1UBC - chain A; structure by X-ray diffraction, 3.80 A resolution.

# Chain A
Molecule: RecA
Source organism: Mycobacterium smegmatis
UniProtKB: Q59560 (RECA_MYCSM); residues 1-349 here = UniProt positions 1-349
Sequence (349 residues; numbered 1 to 349; the number before each row is that of its first residue):
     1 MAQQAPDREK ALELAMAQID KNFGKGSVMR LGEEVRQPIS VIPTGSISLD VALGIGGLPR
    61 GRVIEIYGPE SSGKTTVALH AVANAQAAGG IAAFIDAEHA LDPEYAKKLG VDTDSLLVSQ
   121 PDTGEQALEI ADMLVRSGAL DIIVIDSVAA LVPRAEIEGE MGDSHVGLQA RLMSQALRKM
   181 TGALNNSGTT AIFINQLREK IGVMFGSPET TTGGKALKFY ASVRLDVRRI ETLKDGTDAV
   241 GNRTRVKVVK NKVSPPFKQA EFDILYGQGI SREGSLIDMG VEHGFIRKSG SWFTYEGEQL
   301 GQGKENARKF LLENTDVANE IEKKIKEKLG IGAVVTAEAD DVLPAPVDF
Disordered / not traced: 1-4, 159-166, 197-211, 331-349
Curated features (UniProtKB/Swiss-Prot):
  - binding site (ATP): Ser-71 to Thr-76, Asp-102 to Tyr-105
  - binding site (phosphate): Ser-71 to Thr-75, Gln-196
  - mutagenesis: Gln-196 (Q196A/E/N: Loss of residue movement, loss of switch function in crystal structures)

# Overview
Curated annotation (UniProt) lists 10 ATP-binding residues, 6 phosphate-binding residues and one mutagenesis
site.
Chain A is RecA (Mycobacterium smegmatis); the structure, Structure of Reca Protein, was determined by X-ray
diffraction together with 1UBE, 1UBF and 1UBG from the same study.
